1PZU - chains W and B of the 4 polymer chains in the assembly; structure by X-ray diffraction, 3.10 A resolution.

[Chain W]
Molecule: 14-nt DNA strand
Sequence (14 nucleotides; each row starts with the number of its first residue):
     1 AATGGAAATT CCTC

[Chain B]
Molecule: Nuclear factor of activated T-cells, cytoplasmic 2
From: Homo sapiens
Notes: fragment: NFAT1 DNA-binding domain
UniProt: Q13469 (NFAC2_HUMAN); numbering as in UniProt (aligned over 396-678)
Amino-acid sequence (301 residues; each row starts with the number of its first residue):
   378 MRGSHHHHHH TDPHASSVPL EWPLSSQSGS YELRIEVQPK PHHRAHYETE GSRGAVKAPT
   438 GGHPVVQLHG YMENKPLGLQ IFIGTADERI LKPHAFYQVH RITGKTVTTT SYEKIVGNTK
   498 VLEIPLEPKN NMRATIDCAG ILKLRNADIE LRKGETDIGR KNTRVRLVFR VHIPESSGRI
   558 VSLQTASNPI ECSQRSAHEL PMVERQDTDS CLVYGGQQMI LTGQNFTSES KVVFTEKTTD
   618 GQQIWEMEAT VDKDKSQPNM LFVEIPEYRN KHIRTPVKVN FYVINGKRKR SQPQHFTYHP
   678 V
Not modelled in the structure: 378-398, 572-575
Differences from the reference sequence: cloning artifact (378-381, 388-395); expression tag (382-387)
Curated features (UniProtKB/Swiss-Prot):
  - DNA-binding region: Arg-421 to Gly-428
  - motif: Lys-664 to Lys-666 (Nuclear localization signal)

[Interface between chain W and chain B]
Residue-residue contacts (18; chain W residue first):
  DA2(W) / Ser-429(B)  hydrogen bond to the phosphate
  DA2(W) / Arg-430(B)  sugar contact
  DA2(W) / Gly-431(B)  sugar contact
  DT3(W) / Gly-428(B)  base contact
  DT3(W) / Ser-429(B)  base contact
  DT3(W) / Arg-430(B)  phosphate contact
  DT3(W) / Gly-431(B)  phosphate contact
  DT3(W) / Lys-434(B)  salt bridge to the phosphate
  DG4(W) / Arg-430(B)  hydrogen bond to the base
  DG5(W) / Arg-421(B)  hydrogen bond to the base
  DG5(W) / Arg-430(B)  hydrogen bond to the base
  DG5(W) / Gln-571(B)  base contact
  DG5(W) / Lys-664(B)  hydrogen bond to the phosphate
  DA6(W) / Arg-421(B)  base contact
  DA6(W) / Gln-571(B)  hydrogen bond to the base
  DA6(W) / Lys-664(B)  salt bridge to the phosphate
  DA6(W) / Arg-665(B)  salt bridge to the phosphate
  DC12(W) / Arg-537(B)  sugar contact
Also at the interface, not in a pair above, chain W (8 interface residues in all): DA1, DC11
Also at the interface, not in a pair above, chain B (14 interface residues in all): Glu-427, Ala-432, Ile-479, Gly-481

[In short]
8 residues of chain W and 14 residues of chain B are in contact, with 6 hydrogen bonds and 3 salt bridges.
Polar contacts include DG4(W)/Arg-430(B), DG5(W)/Arg-421(B) and DG5(W)/Arg-430(B). From UniProt: a DNA-binding
region on chain B.
Chain W is a 14-nt DNA strand and chain B is Nuclear factor of activated T-cells, cytoplasmic 2 (Homo
sapiens); the structure, An asymmetric NFAT1-RHR homodimer on a pseudo-palindromic, Kappa-B site, was
determined by X-ray diffraction.
